4H9K - chain A; structure by X-ray diffraction, 1.60 A resolution.

== Chain A ==
Name: Hog cholera virus
From: Classical swine fever virus
Notes: engineered mutation(s): C168A
UniProt: Q68871 (Q68871_9FLAV); numbering as in UniProt (aligned over 18-167)
Chain sequence (154 residues; each row starts with the number of its first residue):
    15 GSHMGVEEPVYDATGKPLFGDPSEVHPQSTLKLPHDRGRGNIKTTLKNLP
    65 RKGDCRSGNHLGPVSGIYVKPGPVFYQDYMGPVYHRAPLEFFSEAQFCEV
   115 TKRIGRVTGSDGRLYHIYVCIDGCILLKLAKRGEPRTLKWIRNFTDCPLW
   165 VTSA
Disordered / not traced: 15-16, 145-149
Differences from the reference sequence: expression tag (15-17, 168)
Cystine bridges: Cys-112/Cys-134
Bound ions: Zn2+: His-49, Cys-69, Ala-168
What the authors report for this chain:
  - Zn2+ coordination: His-49, Cys-69, His-74, Ala-168
  - catalytic residues: His-49, Gly-67, Asp-68, Cys-69
  - contacts within the chain: Glu-22/Arg-100 (salt bridge), His-49/Asp-50 (backbone contact), Gly-67/Ala-168 (backbone contact), Asp-68/Ala-168 (backbone contact), Cys-69/Ala-168 (backbone contact), Val-78/Ala-168 (hydrophobic contact), Gly-80/Ala-168 (hydrophobic contact), Thr-166/Ala-168 (hydrophobic contact)
  - conformationally variable residues (order/disorder transition): Cys-69, Lys-145 to Pro-149
  - mutagenesis - C112A, C112R, C134A, D136N, C138A: abolished binding to IRF3 (citing earlier work)
  - mutagenesis - H49L, H49V: abolished signaling (IFN-antagonistic activity) (citing earlier work)
  - mutagenesis - E22L, E22V: abolished signaling (anti-IFN activity) (citing earlier work)
  - mutagenesis - C69A: unchanged signaling in response to inhibition of IFN-alpha/beta induction (citing earlier work)

== Overview ==
The Zn2+ site is built by His-49, Cys-69 and Ala-168. From the paper: catalytic residues His-49, Gly-67 and
Asp-68 among others; C112A, C112R and C134A, among others, abolish binding to IRF3; 10 substitutions were
tested in all.
Chain A is Hog cholera virus (Classical swine fever virus); the structure, Crystal structure of cleavage site
mutant of Npro of classical swine fever virus, was determined by X-ray diffraction (same publication as 4H9J).
